PDB entry 6IFN | X-ray diffraction, 2.90 A resolution | chains B and E of the 9 polymer chains in the assembly

== Chain B ==
Name: Type III-A CRISPR-associated RAMP protein Csm4
From: Streptococcus thermophilus ND03
UniProt: A0A2U2M037 (A0A2U2M037_STRTR); numbering as in UniProt (aligned over 1-299)
Chain sequence (299 residues; numbered 1 to 299; the number before each row is that of its first residue):
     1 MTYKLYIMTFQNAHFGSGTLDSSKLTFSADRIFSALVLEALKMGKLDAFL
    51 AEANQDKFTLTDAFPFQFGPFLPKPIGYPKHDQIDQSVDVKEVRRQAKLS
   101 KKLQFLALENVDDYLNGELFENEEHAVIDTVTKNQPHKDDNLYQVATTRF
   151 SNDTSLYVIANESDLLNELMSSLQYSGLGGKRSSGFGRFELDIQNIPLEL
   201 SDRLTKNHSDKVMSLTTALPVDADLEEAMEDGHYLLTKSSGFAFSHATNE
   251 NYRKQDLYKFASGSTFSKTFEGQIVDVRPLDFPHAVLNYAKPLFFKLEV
Not modelled in the structure: 1, 299
Reported in the primary citation:
  - binding site for the 40-nt RNA strand: Y143, G177, G179, F242

== Chain E ==
Name: Type III-A CRISPR-associated RAMP protein Csm3
From: Streptococcus thermophilus ND03
UniProt: A0A2U2M035 (A0A2U2M035_STRTR); numbering as in UniProt (aligned over 1-220)
Chain sequence (220 residues; each row starts with the number of its first residue):
     1 MTFAKIKFSAQIRLETGLHIGGSDAFAAIGAIDSPVIKDPITNLPIIPGS
    51 SLKGKMRTLLAKVYNEKVAEKPSDDSDILSRLFGNSKDKRFKMGRLIFRD
   101 AFLSNADELDSLGVRSYTEVKFENTIDRITAEANPRQIERAIRNSTFDFE
   151 LIYEITDENENQVEEDFKVIRDGLKLLELDYLGGSGSRGYGKVAFENLKA
   201 TTVFGNYDVKTLNELLTAEV
Not modelled in the structure: 220
Reported in the primary citation:
  - catalytic residues: D33
  - mutagenesis - D33N: abolished catalytic activity on target RNA

== Chain B / chain E interface ==
Residue-residue contacts (59):
  Q11(B) with R99(E); F102(E)
  N12(B) with D100(E), hydrogen bond
  E39(B) with K5(E), salt bridge; E154(E)
  K42(B) with F3(E); E154(E), salt bridge
  M43(B) with F3(E), hydrophobic
  V127(B) with I41(E), hydrophobic
  D129(B) with D24(E); P40(E)
  T130(B) with D24(E)
  V131(B) with D24(E)
  T132(B) with S23(E), hydrogen bond (backbone-side chain)
  K133(B) with P48(E); S50(E), hydrogen bond
  H137(B) with E70(E)
  R149(B) with D39(E), salt bridge; I41(E); F102(E)
  E168(B) with F204(E)
  S172(B) with K5(E), hydrogen bond (backbone-side chain); F204(E)
  Y175(B) with K5(E); I97(E); I152(E); V203(E), hydrophobic
  S176(B) with K5(E), hydrogen bond; E154(E)
  R182(B) with M93(E), hydrogen bond; I97(E); F98(E)
  S183(B) with K53(E); M93(E); L96(E); I97(E); F98(E), hydrogen bond (backbone-backbone)
  S184(B) with G49(E); S50(E), hydrogen bond (backbone-backbone)
  G185(B) with F98(E), hydrogen bond (backbone-backbone); R99(E); D100(E)
  F186(B) with D100(E)
  R188(B) with I97(E); E150(E), salt bridge; I152(E)
  F244(B) with M93(E), hydrophobic
  S245(B) with K92(E)
  H246(B) with K89(E); R90(E)
  A247(B) with K89(E)
  T248(B) with K89(E); K92(E), hydrogen bond (backbone-side chain)
  N249(B) with K87(E); D88(E); K89(E), hydrogen bond (side chain-backbone); K92(E), hydrogen bond (backbone-side chain)
  E250(B) with K92(E), hydrogen bond (backbone-side chain)
  N251(B) with K92(E), hydrogen bond
Interface residues without a listed pair, chain B (34 interface residues in all): Q135, F150, S171
Interface residues without a listed pair, chain E (32 interface residues in all): P72, S86, T156

== Overview ==
34 residues of chain B and 32 residues of chain E are in contact, with 14 hydrogen bonds and 4 salt bridges.
Among the polar pairs are E39(B)-K5(E), K42(B)-E154(E) and R149(B)-D39(E). From the paper: the catalytic
residue D33(E); D33N of chain E abolishes catalytic activity on target RNA.
Chain B is Type III-A CRISPR-associated RAMP protein Csm4 and chain E is Type III-A CRISPR-associated RAMP
protein Csm3, both from Streptococcus thermophilus ND03; the structure, Crystal structure of Type III-A CRISPR
Csm complex, was determined by X-ray diffraction (same publication as 6IFK, 6IFL, 6IFR, 6IFU, 6IFY, 6IFZ and
6IG0).
